PDB entry 6V18 | X-ray diffraction, 2.35 A resolution | chains B and E of the 5 polymer chains in the assembly

== Chain B ==
Protein: HLA class II histocompatibility antigen, DRB1-4 beta chain
Organism: Homo sapiens
UniProt: P13760 (2B14_HUMAN); residues 1-190 here correspond to UniProt positions 30-219 (UniProt number = residue number + 29)
Amino-acid sequence (198 residues; numbered 1 to 198; the number before each row is that of its first residue):
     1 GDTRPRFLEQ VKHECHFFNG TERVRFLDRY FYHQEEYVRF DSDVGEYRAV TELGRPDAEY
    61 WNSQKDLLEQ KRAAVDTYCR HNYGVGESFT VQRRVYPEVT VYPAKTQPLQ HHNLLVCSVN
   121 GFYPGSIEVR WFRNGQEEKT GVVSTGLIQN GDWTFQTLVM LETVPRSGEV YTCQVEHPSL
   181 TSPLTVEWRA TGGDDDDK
Disordered / not traced: 1, 106-114, 189-198
Cystine bridges: Cys-15/Cys-79, Cys-117/Cys-173
Covalent attachments: N-acetylglucosamine (NAG) linked to Asn-19
Construct notes: expression tag (191-198)

== Chain E ==
Protein: M141 TCR beta chain
Organism: Mus musculus
Amino-acid sequence (242 residues; row label = number of the first residue in the row; note: 13 numbers in that range are skipped by the numbering (no residue carries them; nothing is unmodelled there)):
     3 AVFQTPNYHV TQVGNEVSFN CKQTLGHDT
    39 MYWYKQDSKK LLKIMFSYNN KQL
    66 IVNETVP
    74 RRFSPQSS
    83 DKAHLNLRIK SVEPEDSAVY LCASSLDWGG QNTLYFGAGT RLSVLEDLNK VFPPEVAVFE
   143 PSEAEISHTQ KATLVCLATG FFPDHVELSW WVNGKEVHSG VCTDPQPLKE QPALNDSRYA
   203 LSSRLRVSAT FWQNPRNHFR CQVQFYGLSE NDEWTQDRAK PVTQIVSAEA WGRAD
Cystine bridges: Cys-23/Cys-104, Cys-158/Cys-223

== Chain B / chain E interface ==
Contacting residue pairs - 18 pairs, chain B then chain E:
  Tyr-60(B) with Gly-28(E), hydrogen bond (side chain-backbone); Lys-84(E), hydrogen bond
  Gln-64(B) with Leu-27(E); Gly-28(E), hydrogen bond (side chain-backbone); Asp-30(E); Leu-108(E)
  Lys-65(B) with Leu-27(E), hydrogen bond (backbone-backbone); His-29(E), hydrogen bond (backbone-side chain); Leu-108(E); Tyr-117(E)
  Asp-66(B) with Leu-108(E); Thr-115(E); Tyr-117(E), hydrogen bond
  Leu-67(B) with Leu-108(E), hydrophobic
  Gln-70(B) with Leu-108(E); Asp-109(E), hydrogen bond; Asn-114(E), hydrogen bond
  Thr-77(B) with Gln-113(E), hydrogen bond

== Overview ==
The interface between chain B and chain E involves 7 residues on one side and 11 on the other, with 9 hydrogen
bonds. Among the polar pairs are Tyr-60(B)/Gly-28(E), Tyr-60(B)/Lys-84(E) and Gln-64(B)/Gly-28(E).
N-acetylglucosamine is covalently linked to Asn-19(B).
Here chain B is HLA class II histocompatibility antigen, DRB1-4 beta chain (Homo sapiens) and chain E is M141
TCR beta chain (Mus musculus). Entry 6V18 (immune receptor complex) was determined by X-ray diffraction (same
publication as 6V0Y, 6V13, 6V15, 6V19 and 6V1A).
